Entry 8HVT (electron microscopy, 3.60 A resolution); this record covers chains A and B of the 4 polymer chains in the assembly.

== Chain A ==
Protein: H(+)/Cl(-) exchange transporter 7
Source organism: Homo sapiens
UniProtKB: P51798 (CLCN7_HUMAN); residues 1-805 here = UniProt positions 1-805
Sequence (805 residues; row label = number of the first residue in the row):
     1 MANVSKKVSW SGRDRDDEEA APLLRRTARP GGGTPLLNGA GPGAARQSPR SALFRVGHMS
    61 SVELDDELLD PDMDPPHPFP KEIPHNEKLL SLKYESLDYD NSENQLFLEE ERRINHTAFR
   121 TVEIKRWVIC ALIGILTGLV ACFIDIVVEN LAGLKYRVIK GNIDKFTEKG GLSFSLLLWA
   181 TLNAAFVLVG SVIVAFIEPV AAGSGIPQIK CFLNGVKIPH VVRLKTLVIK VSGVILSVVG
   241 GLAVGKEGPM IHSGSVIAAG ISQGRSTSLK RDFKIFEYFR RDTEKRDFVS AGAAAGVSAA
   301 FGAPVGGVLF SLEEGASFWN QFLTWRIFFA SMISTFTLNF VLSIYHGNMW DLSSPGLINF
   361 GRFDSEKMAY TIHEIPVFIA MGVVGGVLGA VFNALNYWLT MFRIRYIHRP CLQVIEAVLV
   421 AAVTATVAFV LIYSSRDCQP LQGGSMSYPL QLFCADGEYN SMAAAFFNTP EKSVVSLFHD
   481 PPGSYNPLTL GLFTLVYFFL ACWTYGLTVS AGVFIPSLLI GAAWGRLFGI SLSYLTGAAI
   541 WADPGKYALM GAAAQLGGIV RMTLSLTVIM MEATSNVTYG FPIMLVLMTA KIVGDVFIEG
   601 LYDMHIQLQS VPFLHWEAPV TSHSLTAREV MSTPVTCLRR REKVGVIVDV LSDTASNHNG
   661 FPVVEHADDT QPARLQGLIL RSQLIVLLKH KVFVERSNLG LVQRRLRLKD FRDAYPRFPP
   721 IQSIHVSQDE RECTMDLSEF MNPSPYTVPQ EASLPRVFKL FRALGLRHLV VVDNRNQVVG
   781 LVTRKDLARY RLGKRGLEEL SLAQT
Unresolved in the structure: 1-117, 266-276, 609-805
Disulfides: Cys438-Cys454
Curated features (UniProtKB/Swiss-Prot):
  - motif: Gly203 to Pro207 (Selectivity filter part_1), Gly245 to Pro249 (Selectivity filter part_2), Gly512 to Pro516 (Selectivity filter part_3)
  - binding site (chloride): Ser204, Phe514, Tyr602
  - binding site (ATP): His658 to Gly660, Thr783 to Asp786
  - site: Glu247 (Mediates proton transfer from the outer aqueous phase to the interior of the protein), Glu314 (Mediates proton transfer from the protein to the inner aqueous phase)
  - modified residue (Phosphoserine): Ser9, Ser60, Ser801
Reported in the primary citation:
  - conformationally variable residues (helix shift): Glu313, Glu314, Gln321, Phe328, Met332, Leu564, Met584

== Chain B ==
Protein: Osteopetrosis-associated transmembrane protein 1
Source organism: Homo sapiens
UniProtKB: Q86WC4 (OSTM1_HUMAN); numbering as in UniProt (aligned over 1-334)
Sequence (334 residues; row label = number of the first residue in the row):
     1 MEPGPTAAQR RCSLPPWLPL GLLLWSGLAL GALPFGSSPH RVFHDLLSEQ QLLEVEDLSL
    61 SLLQGGGLGP LSLPPDLPDL DPECRELLLD FANSSAELTG CLVRSARPVR LCQTCYPLFQ
   121 QVVSKMDNIS RAAGNTSESQ SCARSLLMAD RMQIVVILSE FFNTTWQEAN CANCLTNNSE
   181 ELSNSTVYFL NLFNHTLTCF EHNLQGNAHS LLQTKNYSEV CKNCREAYKT LSSLYSEMQK
   241 MNELENKAEP GTHLCIDVED AMNITRKLWS RTFNCSVPCS DTVPVIAVSV FILFLPVVFY
   301 LSSFLHSEQK KRKLILPKRL KSSTSFANIQ ENSN
Unresolved in the structure: 1-75, 132-142, 204-220, 307-334
Disulfides: Cys101-Cys115, Cys112-Cys171, Cys174-Cys255
Covalently attached groups: N-acetylglucosamine (NAG) linked to Asn128, Asn163, Asn194; glycan linked to Asn263
Curated features (UniProtKB/Swiss-Prot):
  - modified residue (Phosphoserine): Ser322, Ser325, Ser333
  - glycosylation (N-linked (GlcNAc...) asparagine): Asn93, Asn128, Asn135, Asn163, Asn177, Asn184, Asn194, Asn216, Asn263, Asn274

== Interface between chain A and chain B ==
Pairs across the interface - 42 pairs, chain A then chain B:
  Gly170(A) with Asp281(B)
  Gly171(A) with Asp281(B), hydrogen bond (backbone-side chain)
  Leu172(A) with Asp281(B)
  Ser173(A) with Pro284(B), hydrogen bond (side chain-backbone); Val285(B), hydrogen bond (side chain-backbone)
  Leu176(A) with Val288(B), hydrophobic; Ser289(B)
  Leu177(A) with Val288(B), hydrophobic
  Phe402(A) with Tyr300(B), hydrophobic; Phe304(B), hydrophobic
  Arg403(A) with Tyr300(B)
  Tyr406(A) with Ser303(B); Phe304(B), hydrophobic
  Ile407(A) with Phe299(B), hydrophobic; Tyr300(B), hydrophobic
  Leu412(A) with Phe299(B); Ser303(B)
  Glu416(A) with Phe299(B); Tyr300(B), hydrogen bond
  Leu419(A) with Leu295(B); Pro296(B); Phe299(B), hydrophobic
  Val423(A) with Ile292(B); Pro296(B), hydrophobic
  Thr426(A) with Ser289(B); Ile292(B); Leu293(B)
  Val430(A) with Ser289(B)
  Tyr433(A) with Cys279(B); Asp281(B), hydrogen bond; Thr282(B), hydrogen bond
  Leu441(A) with Gly251(B)
  Gly443(A) with Pro250(B)
  Phe453(A) with Cys279(B), hydrophobic
  Ala455(A) with Ser270(B); Arg271(B)
  Asp456(A) with Tyr228(B), hydrogen bond; Arg266(B)
  Gly457(A) with Arg266(B)
  Glu458(A) with Arg271(B), salt bridge
  Trp503(A) with Pro296(B), hydrophobic; Tyr300(B), hydrogen bond
Also at the interface, not in a pair above, chain A (30 interface residues in all): Ala180, Leu399, Ile415, Ala422, Phe429
Also at the interface, not in a pair above, chain B (23 interface residues in all): Glu249, Trp269

== Summary ==
Chain A and chain B form an interface of 30 and 23 residues respectively; the contacts include 8 hydrogen
bonds and 1 salt bridge. Polar pairs include Glu458(A)-Arg271(B), Gly171(A)-Asp281(B) and Ser173(A)-Pro284(B).
Covalently linked N-acetylglucosamine: at Asn128(B), Asn163(B) and Asn194(B). The paper reports conformational
variability at Glu313(A), Glu314(A) and Gln321(A) among others.
Here chain A is H(+)/Cl(-) exchange transporter 7 and chain B is Osteopetrosis-associated transmembrane
protein 1, both from Homo sapiens. Entry 8HVT (Structure of the human CLC-7/Ostm1 complex reveals a novel
state) was determined by electron microscopy.
